9JT2 - chains I and J of the 18 polymer chains in the assembly; structure by electron microscopy, 3.19 A resolution.

Chain I:
Name: Ago
Source organism: Novosphingopyxis baekryungensis DSM 16222
Amino-acid sequence (485 residues; row label = number of the first residue in the row):
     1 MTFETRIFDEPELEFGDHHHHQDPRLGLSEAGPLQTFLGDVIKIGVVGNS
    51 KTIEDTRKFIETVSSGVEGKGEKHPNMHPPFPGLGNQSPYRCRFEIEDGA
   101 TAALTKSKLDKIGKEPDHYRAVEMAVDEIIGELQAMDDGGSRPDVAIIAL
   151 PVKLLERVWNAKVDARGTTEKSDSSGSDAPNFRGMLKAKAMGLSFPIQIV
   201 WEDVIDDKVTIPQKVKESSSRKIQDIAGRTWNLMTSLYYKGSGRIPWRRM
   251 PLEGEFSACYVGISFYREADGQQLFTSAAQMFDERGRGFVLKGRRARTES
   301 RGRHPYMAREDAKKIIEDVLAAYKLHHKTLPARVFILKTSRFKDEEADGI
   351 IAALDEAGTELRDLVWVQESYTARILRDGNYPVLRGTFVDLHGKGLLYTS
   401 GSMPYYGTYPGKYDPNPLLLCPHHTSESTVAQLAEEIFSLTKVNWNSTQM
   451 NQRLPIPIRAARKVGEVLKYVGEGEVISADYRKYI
Not modelled in the structure: 1, 161-179
Ion coordination: Mg2+: Asn446, Ile485 (shared with 2 residues of chain K)
What the authors report for this chain:
  - mutagenesis - E97A/G140A/R142A/R244A, Q134A/R142A/R295A/D480A, E253A/F256A/R285A/R287A/K324A/E360A: abolished catalytic activity

Chain J:
Name: Dren-apaz
Source organism: Novosphingopyxis baekryungensis DSM 16222
Amino-acid sequence (442 residues; row label = number of the first residue in the row):
     1 MTKKITANQIIGEIGENEVRGRFLTLGWQFDGRSRLEAGIDGIAEVMNEG
    51 QPMARMIAVQIKSTKEGKYTSESDTSFTYLLRTQDLAYWRGSNLPVIVVF
   101 YRQSDHSFYWKEVSRDAGPGERRLNIDKVADLFNASTVNKLAALTVPKTG
   151 LGYYVPPLGGGEDALINMLPLTLPNEMYIASTTYEPRKAIAVILNGDGPK
   201 RFDWVINGGTFWSFHDPRTSACSEIVDIDQVEAINTKELALHDDIDEQNR
   251 FSHLLRQTLRYQTDSDLGWDKDHKALYFRAIEREVSRNFAYTSSKKKTDA
   301 NVVSVFKNSKDETRVSFVRHHAFSPRFELMADQWYLIITPTYYYTTNGYA
   351 PHQFAAPLLAGKKRLDKSAALRGQVIMWHRFLTQSDHEDLFHSEETPEAY
   401 LMFGEPPSIHLDVRVPEDGWVKEKVKRIDEAAQGEGLFSDDI
Not modelled in the structure: 1-6, 146-160, 386-399, 425-442
What the authors report for this chain:
  - catalytic residues: Asp41, Gln60, Lys62
  - mutagenesis - E13A/N17A/R20A/Q29A/D31A/R33A/E45A, D41A, Q60A: abolished catalytic activity
  - mutagenesis - K62A: decreased catalytic activity
  - self-association interface (contacts with another copy of this molecule); pairs are residue here / residue on that copy: Arg20-Glu13, Asp31-Arg33, Arg33-Gln29
  - binding site for the 8-nt DNA strand: Lys4, Gly39, Ser63, Lys65
  - binding site for the 8-nt DNA strand: Lys4

Chain I / chain J interface:
Residue-residue contacts - 49 pairs, chain I then chain J:
  Phe3(I) with Ile166(J), hydrophobic; Met330(J), hydrophobic; Pro407(J), hydrophobic; Ile409(J)
  Thr5(I) with Ile409(J); His410(J), hydrogen bond (side chain-backbone); Leu411(J)
  Ile7(I) with Val413(J)
  Asp17(I) with Arg82(J); Thr83(J); Arg122(J), salt bridge
  His18(I) with Arg122(J)
  Glu30(I) with Leu80(J); Arg123(J), salt bridge
  His74(I) with Glu423(J), salt bridge
  Asn86(I) with Asn8(J)
  Gln87(I) with Thr64(J)
  Tyr371(I) with Glu328(J), hydrogen bond
  Thr372(I) with Ile337(J)
  Arg374(I) with Ile166(J); Asn167(J)
  Ile375(I) with Leu165(J)
  Leu376(I) with Ala164(J); Leu165(J), hydrogen bond (backbone-backbone); Leu371(J), hydrophobic; Arg372(J); Val375(J), hydrophobic
  Arg377(I) with Glu162(J), salt bridge; Ala164(J); Val415(J); Glu417(J), salt bridge
  Asp378(I) with Arg372(J)
  Gly379(I) with Ala369(J)
  Asn380(I) with Ser368(J); Lys424(J)
  Tyr381(I) with Glu417(J); Trp420(J), hydrogen bond (side chain-backbone); Lys422(J), hydrogen bond (side chain-backbone); Glu423(J), hydrogen bond; Lys424(J), hydrogen bond (backbone-backbone)
  His392(I) with Met330(J); Ala331(J)
  Ser402(I) with Val415(J)
  Gly407(I) with Trp420(J)
  Thr408(I) with Glu423(J), hydrogen bond
  Lys412(I) with Lys424(J)
  Tyr413(I) with Lys363(J); Leu371(J), hydrophobic
  Asp414(I) with Ser368(J)
Other interface residues (no listed pair), chain I (38 interface residues in all): Thr2, His19, His21, Leu26, Ala373, Pro382, Leu384, Val389, Leu391, Met403, Pro404, Gly411
Other interface residues (no listed pair), chain J (43 interface residues in all): Glu66, Thr70, Gln84, Asp163, Arg326, Thr339, Arg364, Asp366, Asp412, Arg414
From the paper, about this interface:
  - specific contacts: Asp17(I)-Arg122(J)

In short:
The interface between chain I and chain J involves 38 residues on one side and 43 on the other, with 8
hydrogen bonds and 5 salt bridges. Among the polar pairs are Asp17(I)-Arg122(J), Glu30(I)-Arg123(J) and
His74(I)-Glu423(J). The authors report a contact between Asp17(I) and Arg122(J). The paper reports catalytic
residues Asp41(J), Gln60(J) and Lys62(J); E97A/G140A/R142A/R244A, Q134A/R142A/R295A/D480A and
E253A/F256A/R285A/R287A/K324A/E360A of chain I abolish catalytic activity; 7 substitutions were tested in all.
Here chain I is Ago and chain J is Dren-apaz, both from Novosphingopyxis baekryungensis DSM 16222. Entry 9JT2
(substrate-bound NbaSPARDA complexes) was determined by electron microscopy (same publication as 9JSB, 9JSP
and 9JSZ).
